PDB entry 7W0D | electron microscopy, 4.18 A resolution (low resolution: residue-level contacts below are approximate; hydrogen-bond / salt-bridge calls are withheld) | chains A and C of the 6 polymer chains in the assembly

Chain A:
Protein: Dicer-2, isoform A
Organism: Drosophila melanogaster
Notes: EC 3.1.21.1, 3.1.26.-, 3.1.26.3, 3.6.1.3
UniProtKB: A1ZAW0 (A1ZAW0_DROME); residues 1-1722 here = UniProt positions 1-1722
Amino-acid sequence (1722 residues; numbered 1 to 1722; the number before each row is that of its first residue):
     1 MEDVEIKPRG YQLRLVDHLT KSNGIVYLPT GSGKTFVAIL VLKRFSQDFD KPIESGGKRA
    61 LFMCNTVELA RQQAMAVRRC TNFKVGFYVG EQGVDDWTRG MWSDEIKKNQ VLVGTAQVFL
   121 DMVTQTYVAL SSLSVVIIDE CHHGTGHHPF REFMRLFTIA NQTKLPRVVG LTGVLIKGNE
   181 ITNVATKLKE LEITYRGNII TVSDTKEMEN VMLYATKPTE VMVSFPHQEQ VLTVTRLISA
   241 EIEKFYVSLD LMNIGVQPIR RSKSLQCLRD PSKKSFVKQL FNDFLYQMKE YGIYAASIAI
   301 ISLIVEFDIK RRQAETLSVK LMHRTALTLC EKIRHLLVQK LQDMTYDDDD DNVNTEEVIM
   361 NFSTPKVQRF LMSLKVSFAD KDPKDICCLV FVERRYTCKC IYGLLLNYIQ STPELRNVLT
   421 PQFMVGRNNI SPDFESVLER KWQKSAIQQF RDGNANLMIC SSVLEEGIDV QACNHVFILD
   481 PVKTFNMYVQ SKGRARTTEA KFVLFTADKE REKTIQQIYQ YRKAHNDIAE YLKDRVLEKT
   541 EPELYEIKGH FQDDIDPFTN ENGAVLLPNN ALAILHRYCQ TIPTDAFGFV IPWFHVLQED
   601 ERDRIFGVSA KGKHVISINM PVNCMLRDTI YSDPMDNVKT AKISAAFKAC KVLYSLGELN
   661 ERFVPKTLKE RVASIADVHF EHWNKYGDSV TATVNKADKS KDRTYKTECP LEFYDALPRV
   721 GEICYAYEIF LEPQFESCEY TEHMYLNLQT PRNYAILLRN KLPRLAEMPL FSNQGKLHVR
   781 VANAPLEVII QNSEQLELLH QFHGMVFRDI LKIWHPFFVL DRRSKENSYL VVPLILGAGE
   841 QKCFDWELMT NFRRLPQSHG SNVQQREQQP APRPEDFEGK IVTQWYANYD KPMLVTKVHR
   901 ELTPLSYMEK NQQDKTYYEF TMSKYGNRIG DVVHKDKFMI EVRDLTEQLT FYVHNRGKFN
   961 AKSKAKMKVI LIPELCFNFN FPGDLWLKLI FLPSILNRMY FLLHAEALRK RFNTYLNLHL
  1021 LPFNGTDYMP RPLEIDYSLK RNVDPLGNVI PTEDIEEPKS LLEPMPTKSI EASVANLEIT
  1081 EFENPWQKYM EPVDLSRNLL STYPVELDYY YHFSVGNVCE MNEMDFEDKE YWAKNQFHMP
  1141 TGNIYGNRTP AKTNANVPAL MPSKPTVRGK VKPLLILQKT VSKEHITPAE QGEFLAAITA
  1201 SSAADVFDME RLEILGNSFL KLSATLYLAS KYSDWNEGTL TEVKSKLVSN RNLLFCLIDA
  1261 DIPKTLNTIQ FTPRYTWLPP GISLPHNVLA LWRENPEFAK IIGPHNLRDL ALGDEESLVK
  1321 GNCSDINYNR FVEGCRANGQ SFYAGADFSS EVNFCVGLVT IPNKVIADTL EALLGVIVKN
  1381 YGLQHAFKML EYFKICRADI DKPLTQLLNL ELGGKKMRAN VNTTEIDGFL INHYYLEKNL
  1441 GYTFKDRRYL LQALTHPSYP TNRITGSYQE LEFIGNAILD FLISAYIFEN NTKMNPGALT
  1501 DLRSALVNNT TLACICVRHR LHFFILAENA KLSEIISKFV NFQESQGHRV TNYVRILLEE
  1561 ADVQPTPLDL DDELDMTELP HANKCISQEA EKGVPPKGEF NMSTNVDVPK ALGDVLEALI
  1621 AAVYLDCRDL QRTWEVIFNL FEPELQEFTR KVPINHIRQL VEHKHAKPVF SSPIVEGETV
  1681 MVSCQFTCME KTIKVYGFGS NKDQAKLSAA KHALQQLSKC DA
Unresolved in the structure: 1, 1041-1168, 1553-1601
Differences from the reference sequence: engineered mutation Asn1217 (Asp in A1ZAW0), Asn1476 (Asp in A1ZAW0)
Residues lining bound ligands: ADP (adenosine-5'-diphosphate): Glu2, Ile6, Lys7, Pro8, Arg9, Gln12, Pro29, Thr30, Gly31, Ser32, Gly33, Lys34, Thr35, Phe36, Tyr214, Asp469
From the paper describing this entry:
  - mutagenesis - D1217N/D1476N: abolished catalytic activity

Chain C:
Molecule: dsRNA
Sequence (52 nucleotides; row label = number of the first residue in the row):
     1 GAGACUUGGG CAAUGUGACU GCUGAUCAGC AGUCACAUUG CCCAAGUCUC UU

How chain A and chain C interact:
Contacting residue pairs (31):
  Thr145(A) with U23(C); G24(C)
  Gly146(A) with U23(C)
  His147(A) with C22(C); U23(C)
  His148(A) with C22(C)
  Lys177(A) with G24(C)
  Gly178(A) with G24(C); A25(C)
  Asn179(A) with A25(C); U26(C)
  Glu180(A) with A25(C)
  Arg260(A) with C19(C); U20(C)
  Lys310(A) with A18(C)
  Gln313(A) with U16(C); G17(C)
  Thr484(A) with G24(C); A25(C)
  His576(A) with C19(C); U20(C)
  Gln580(A) with C19(C)
  Ile591(A) with U20(C)
  Lys639(A) with C22(C)
  Lys642(A) with G21(C)
  Lys696(A) with G8(C)
  Arg1658(A) with C5(C); U6(C)
  Val1661(A) with A4(C)
  Asp1703(A) with U7(C)
  Lys1706(A) with U6(C)
Also at the interface, not in a pair above, chain A (28 interface residues in all): Asp96, Pro149, Ser272, Lys483, Leu572, Phe1670
Also at the interface, not in a pair above, chain C (17 interface residues in all): C11

In short:
28 residues of chain A face 17 of chain C across their interface. Chain A binds ADP. The paper reports that
D1217N/D1476N of chain A abolish catalytic activity.
Here chain A is Dicer-2, isoform A (Drosophila melanogaster) and chain C is dsRNA. Entry 7W0D
(Dicer2-LoqsPD-dsRNA complex at mid-translocation state) was determined by electron microscopy together with
7W0A, 7W0B, 7W0C, 7W0E and 7W0F from the same study.
